PDB entry 6CW7 | X-ray diffraction, 1.03 A resolution | chain A

== Chain A ==
Molecule: Dihydrofolate reductase
Source organism: Escherichia coli O6:H1 (strain CFT073 / ATCC 700928 / UPEC)
Notes: EC 1.5.1.3
UniProtKB: P0ABQ5 (DYR_ECOL6); residues 1-159 here = UniProt positions 1-159
Sequence (165 residues; each row starts with the number of its first residue):
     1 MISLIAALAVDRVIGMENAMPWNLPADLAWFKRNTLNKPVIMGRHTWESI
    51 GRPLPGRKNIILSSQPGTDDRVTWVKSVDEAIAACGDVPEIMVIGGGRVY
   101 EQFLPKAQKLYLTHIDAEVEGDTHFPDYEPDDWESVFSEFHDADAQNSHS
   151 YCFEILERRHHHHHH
Not modelled in the structure: 163-165
Differences from the reference sequence: expression tag (160-165)
Bound ions: Mg2+ site 1 near Asp70 (its only coordinating residue here); Mg2+ site 2: Glu101, Glu139; Mg2+ site 3: Glu101, Ser138
Small-molecule neighbours: (6S)-5,6,7,8-tetrahydrofolate (THG): Ile5, Ala6, Ala7, Glu17, Asp27, Leu28, Trp30, Phe31, Lys32, Ile50, Leu54, Pro55, Arg57, Ile94, Tyr100, Thr113
Curated features (UniProtKB/Swiss-Prot):
  - binding site (substrate): Ile5, Asp27, Arg52, Arg57, Thr113
  - binding site (NADP(+)): Ala7, Val13 to Ala19, His45, Thr46, Ser63, Ser64, Lys76, Gly95 to Gln102
What the authors report for this chain:
  - binding site for (6S)-5,6,7,8-tetrahydrofolate: Gly15, Glu17, Asp27, Phe31, Arg57
  - conformationally variable residues: Ile14 to Gly15
  - mutagenesis - I14A, I14G, I14V: decreased catalytic activity (citing earlier work)
  - mutagenesis - F31V, F31Y: increased catalytic activity (citing earlier work)

== Overview ==
Bound to chain A: (6S)-5,6,7,8-tetrahydrofolate. Glu101 and Glu139 coordinate Mg2+ site 2. Curated annotation
(UniProt) lists 5 substrate-binding residues and 21 NADP+-binding residues. From the paper: a binding site for
(6S)-5,6,7,8-tetrahydrofolate at Gly15, Glu17 and Asp27 among others; I14A, I14G and I14V reduce catalytic
activity; 5 substitutions were tested in all.
Chain A is Dihydrofolate reductase (Escherichia coli O6:H1 (strain CFT073 / ATCC 700928 / UPEC)); the
structure, E. coli DHFR product complex with (6S)-5,6,7,8-TETRAHYDROFOLATE, was determined by X-ray
diffraction, deposited together with 6CQA, 6CXK and 6CYV.
